Entry 8CGJ (electron microscopy, 1.79 A resolution); this record covers chains A and B of the 16 polymer chains in the assembly.

# Chain A
Molecule: 16S rRNA
From: Escherichia coli BW25113
Sequence (1540 nucleotides; each row starts with the number of its first residue):
     1 AAAUUGAAGAGUUUGAUCAUGGCUCAGAUUGAACGCUGGCGGCAGGCCUA
    51 ACACAUGCAAGUCGAACGGUAACAGGAAGAAGCUUGCUUCUUUGCUGACG
   101 AGUGGCGGACGGGUGAGUAAUGUCUGGGAAACUGCCUGAUGGAGGGGGAU
   151 AACUACUGGAAACGGUAGCUAAUACCGCAUAACGUCGCAAGACCAAAGAG
   201 GGGGACCUUCGGGCCUCUUGCCAUCGGAUGUGCCCAGAUGGGAUUAGCUA
   251 GUAGGUGGGGUAACGGCUCACCUAGGCGACGAUCCCUAGCUGGUCUGAGA
   301 GGAUGACCAGCCACACUGGAACUGAGACACGGUCCAGACUCCUACGGGAG
   351 GCAGCAGUGGGGAAUAUUGCACAAUGGGCGCAAGCCUGAUGCAGCCAUGC
   401 CGCGUGUAUGAAGAAGCCCUUCGGGUUGUAAAGUACUUUCAGCGGGGAGG
   451 AAGGGAGUAAAGUUAAUACCUUUGCUCAUUGACGUUACCCGCAGAAGAAG
   501 CACCGGCUAACUCCGUGCCAGCAGCCXCGGUAAUACGGAGGGUGCAAGCG
   551 UUAAUCGGAAUUACUGGGCGUAAAGCGCACGCAGGCGGUUUGUUAAGUCA
   601 GAUGUGAAAUCCCCGGGCUCAACCUGGGAACUGCAUCUGAUACUGGCAAG
   651 CUUGAGUCUCGUAGAGGGGGGUAGAAUUCCAGGUGUAGCGGUGAAAUGCG
   701 UAGAGAUCUGGAGGAAUACCGGUGGCGAAGGCGGCCCCCUGGACGAAGAC
   751 UGACGCUCAGGUGCGAAAGCGUGGGGAGCAAACAGGAUUAGAUACCCUGG
   801 UAGUCCACGCCGUAAACGAUGUCGACUUGGAGGUUGUGCCCUUGAGGCGU
   851 GGCUUCCGGAGCUAACGCGUUAAGUCGACCGCCUGGGGAGUACGGCCGCA
   901 AGGUUAAAACUCAAAUGAAUUGACGGGGGCCCGCACAAGCGGUGGAGCAU
   951 GUGGUUUAAUUCGAUGXAACGCGAAGAACCUUACCUGGUCUUGACAUCCA
  1001 CGGAAGUUUUCAGAGAUGAGAAUGUGCCUUCGGGAACCGUGAGACAGGUG
  1051 CUGCAUGGCUGUCGUCAGCUCGUGUUGUGAAAUGUUGGGUUAAGUCCCGC
  1101 AACGAGCGCAACCCUUAUCCUUUGUUGCCAGCGGUCCGGCCGGGAACUCA
  1151 AAGGAGACUGCCAGUGAUAAACUGGAGGAAGGUGGGGAUGACGUCAAGUC
  1201 AUCAUGGCCCUUACGACCAGGGCUACACACGUGCUACAAUGGCGCAUACA
  1251 AAGAGAAGCGACCUCGCGAGAGCAAGCGGACCUCAUAAAGUGCGUCGUAG
  1301 UCCGGAUUGGAGUCUGCAACUCGACUCCAUGAAGUCGGAAUCGCUAGUAA
  1351 UCGUGGAUCAGAAUGCCACGGUGAAUACGUUCCCGGGCCUUGUACACACC
  1401 GCCCGUXACACCAUGGGAGUGGGUUGCAAAAGAAGUAGGUAGCUUAACCU
  1451 UCGGGAGGGCGCUUACCACUUUGUGAUUCAUGACUGGGGUGAAGUCGUAA
  1501 CAAGGUAACCGUAGGGGAACCUGCGGUUGGAUCACCUCCU
Disordered / not traced: 1, 203-214, 840-846, 936-1060, 1113-1187, 1198-1381, 1535-1540
Modified positions: PSU (pseudouridine-5'-monophosphate) at position 516, G7M (N7-methyl-guanosine-5'-monophosphate) at position 527, 2MG (2N-methylguanosine-5'-monophosphate) at position 966, 5MC (5-methylcytidine-5'-monophosphate) at position 967, 2MG (2N-methylguanosine-5'-monophosphate) at position 1207, 4OC (4n,o2'-methylcytidine-5'-monophosphate) at position 1402, 5MC (5-methylcytidine-5'-monophosphate) at position 1407, UR3 (3-methyluridine-5'-monophoshate) at position 1498, 2MG (2N-methylguanosine-5'-monophosphate) at position 1516, MA6 (6N-dimethyladenosine-5'-monophoshate) at position 1518, MA6 (6N-dimethyladenosine-5'-monophoshate) at position 1519
Metal / ion sites: K+ site 1: G11, U12, G21, G22; Mg2+ site 1 near G21 (its only coordinating residue here); Mg2+ site 2: A59, U387; K+ site 2: G61, U62, G104, G105; Mg2+ site 3 near G100 (its only coordinating residue here); K+ site 3: G107, G324, G326; Mg2+ site 4: A109, G331; K+ site 4: A109, C110, G111; Mg2+ site 5 near G111 (its only coordinating residue here); K+ site 5: G115, G117, G289; Mg2+ site 6: A116, G117, G289; Mg2+ site 7 near G145 (its only coordinating residue here); 37 more Mg2+ sites not listed; 19 more K+ sites not listed
Residues lining bound ligands:
  - hydrated form of streptomycin (5I0; [(2S,3S,4S,5R,6S)-2-[(2R,3R,4R,5S)-2-[(1R,2S,3R,4R,5S,6R)-2,4-bis[[azaniumylidene(azanyl)methyl]amino]-3,5,6-tris(oxidanyl)cyclohexyl]oxy-4-[bis(oxidanyl)methyl]-5-methyl-4-oxidanyl-oxolan-3-yl]oxy-6-(hydroxymethyl)-4,5-bis(oxidanyl)oxan-3-yl]-methyl-azanium): U12, U13, U14, C526, G7M_527, C912, A913, A914, A915, U1490, G1491
  - tetracycline (TAC): G242, U244, A892, C893, A906, A907, A908

# Chain B
Name: 30S ribosomal protein S2
From: Escherichia coli BW25113
Reference sequence: P0A7V0 (RS2_ECOLI); residues 1-241 here = UniProt positions 1-241
Chain sequence (241 residues; numbered 1 to 241; the number before each row is that of its first residue):
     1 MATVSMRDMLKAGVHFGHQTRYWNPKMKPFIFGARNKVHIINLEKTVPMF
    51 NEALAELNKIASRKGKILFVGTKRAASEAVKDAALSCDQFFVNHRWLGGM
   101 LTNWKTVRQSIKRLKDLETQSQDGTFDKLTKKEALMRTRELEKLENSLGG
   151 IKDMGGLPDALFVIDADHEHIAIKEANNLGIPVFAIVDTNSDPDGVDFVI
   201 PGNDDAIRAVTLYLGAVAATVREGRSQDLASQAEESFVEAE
Disordered / not traced: 1-4, 70-81, 118-141, 155-161, 227-241
Curated features (UniProtKB/Swiss-Prot):
  - modified residue: Lys115 (N6-succinyllysine)

# Interface between chain A and chain B
Contacting residue pairs (37; chain A residue first):
  U828(A) with Pro25(B), base contact
  G829(A) with Trp23(B), hydrogen bond to the phosphate; Pro25(B), sugar contact
  G830(A) with Arg21(B), phosphate contact; Trp23(B), phosphate contact
  A831(A) with Arg21(B), phosphate contact
  G832(A) with Arg21(B), salt bridge to the phosphate
  G1072(A) with Thr106(B), base contact
  U1073(A) with Asn103(B), hydrogen bond to the sugar; Lys105(B), hydrogen bond to the phosphate; Thr106(B), sugar contact
  G1074(A) with Gly99(B), sugar contact; Thr102(B), hydrogen bond to the sugar; Asn103(B), sugar contact
  U1075(A) with Thr102(B), phosphate contact; Asn178(B), hydrogen bond to the phosphate
  U1076(A) with Lys174(B), salt bridge to the phosphate
  C1098(A) with Lys143(B), salt bridge to the phosphate
  C1100(A) with Arg95(B), salt bridge to the phosphate
  A1101(A) with Arg95(B), salt bridge to the phosphate; Gly98(B), base contact; Gly99(B), hydrogen bond to the base; Thr102(B), hydrogen bond to the base; Ile171(B), phosphate contact; Glu175(B), base contact
  A1102(A) with Arg95(B), hydrogen bond to the phosphate; Gly98(B), hydrogen bond to the sugar; Asn103(B), base contact
  C1103(A) with Arg95(B), salt bridge to the phosphate; Gly98(B), sugar contact; Asn103(B), base contact; Thr106(B), base contact; Val107(B), sugar contact; Ser110(B), phosphate contact
  G1104(A) with Gln109(B), sugar contact; Ser110(B), hydrogen bond to the phosphate; Leu144(B), phosphate contact
Other interface residues (no listed pair), chain B (22 interface residues in all): Thr20, Lys28, Leu97

# In short
16 residues of chain A face 22 of chain B across their interface; the contacts include 10 hydrogen bonds and 6
salt bridges. Polar pairs include A1101(A)-Gly99(B), A1101(A)-Thr102(B) and U1073(A)-Asn103(B). Bound to chain
A: hydrated form of streptomycin and tetracycline.
Chain A is 16S rRNA and chain B is 30S ribosomal protein S2, both from Escherichia coli BW25113; the
structure, Streptomycin bound to the 30S body, was determined by electron microscopy (same publication as
8CA7, 8CAI, 8CEP, 8CF1, 8CF8, 8CGI, 8CGR and 8CGU).
